Entry 9OPB (electron microscopy, 3.60 A resolution); this record covers chains Q and R of the 10 polymer chains in the assembly.

== Chain Q (and R) ==
Name: Capsid portal protein
From: Human alphaherpesvirus 1 strain KOS
Notes: chain R of this document is another copy of the same molecule, construct and numbering; everything in this record applies to it too
UniProt: H9E912 (H9E912_HHV1); residues -303 to 372 here correspond to UniProt positions 1-676 (UniProt number = residue number + 304)
Sequence (676 residues; numbered -303 to 372; the number before each row is that of its first residue; numbers below 1 keep their minus sign (Met-303 is residue -303)):
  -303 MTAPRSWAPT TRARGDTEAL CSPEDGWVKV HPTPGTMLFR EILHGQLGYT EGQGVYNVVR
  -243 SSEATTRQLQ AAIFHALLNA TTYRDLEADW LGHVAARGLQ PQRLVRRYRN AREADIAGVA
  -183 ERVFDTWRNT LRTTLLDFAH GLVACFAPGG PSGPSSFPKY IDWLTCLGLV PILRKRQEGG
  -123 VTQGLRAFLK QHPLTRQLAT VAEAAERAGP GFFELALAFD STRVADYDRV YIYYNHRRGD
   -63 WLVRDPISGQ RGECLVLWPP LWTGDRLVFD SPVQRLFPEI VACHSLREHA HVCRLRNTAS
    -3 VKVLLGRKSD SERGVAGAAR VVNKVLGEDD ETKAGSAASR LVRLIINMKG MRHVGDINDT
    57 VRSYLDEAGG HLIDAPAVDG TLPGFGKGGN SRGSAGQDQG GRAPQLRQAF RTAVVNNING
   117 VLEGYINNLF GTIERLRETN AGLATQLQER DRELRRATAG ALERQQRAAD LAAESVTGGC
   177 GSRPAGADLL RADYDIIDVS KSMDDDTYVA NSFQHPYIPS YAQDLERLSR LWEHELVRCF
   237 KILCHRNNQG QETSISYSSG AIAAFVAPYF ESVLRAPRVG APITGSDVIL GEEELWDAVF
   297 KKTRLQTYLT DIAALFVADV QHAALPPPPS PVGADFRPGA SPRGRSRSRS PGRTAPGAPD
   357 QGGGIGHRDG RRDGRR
Unresolved in the structure: -303 to 32, 45-51, 63-102, 155-372 (chain R: -303 to 49, 66-104, 170-372)
Differences from the reference sequence: conflict Ser59 (Ala363 in H9E912)

== How chain Q and chain R interact ==
Residue-residue contacts - 42 pairs, chain Q then chain R:
  Asp55(Q) with Asn123(R)
  Arg58(Q) with Glu119(R), salt bridge; Ile122(R); Asn123(R), hydrogen bond
  Asp62(Q) with Asn112(R); Asn115(R); Gly116(R), hydrogen bond (side chain-backbone)
  Gln104(Q) with Ala105(R)
  Arg107(Q) with Thr108(R); Asn112(R)
  Thr108(Q) with Thr108(R), hydrogen bond
  Val111(Q) with Val111(R), hydrophobic
  Asn115(Q) with Val111(R); Asn115(R); Leu118(R)
  Leu118(Q) with Asn115(R)
  Ile122(Q) with Leu118(R), hydrophobic; Ile122(R), hydrophobic
  Leu125(Q) with Leu125(R), hydrophobic
  Phe126(Q) with Tyr121(R), hydrophobic
  Ile129(Q) with Leu125(R), hydrophobic; Thr128(R); Ile129(R), hydrophobic; Leu132(R)
  Leu132(Q) with Leu132(R), hydrophobic
  Arg133(Q) with Leu132(R)
  Thr135(Q) with Asn136(R)
  Asn136(Q) with Thr135(R); Asn136(R), hydrogen bond (side chain-backbone); Leu139(R)
  Leu139(Q) with Asn136(R); Ala140(R); Leu143(R), hydrophobic
  Ala140(Q) with Leu139(R)
  Gln142(Q) with Leu143(R)
  Leu143(Q) with Leu139(R), hydrophobic; Gln142(R); Leu143(R), hydrophobic; Arg146(R)
  Arg146(Q) with Leu150(R)
  Asp147(Q) with Arg146(R), salt bridge
  Leu150(Q) with Leu150(R), hydrophobic
Other interface residues (no listed pair), chain Q (27 interface residues in all): Ile114, Tyr121, Ala153
Other interface residues (no listed pair), chain R (26 interface residues in all): Ile114, Phe126, Glu149

== Summary ==
27 residues of chain Q face 26 of chain R across their interface; the contacts include 4 hydrogen bonds and 2
salt bridges. Polar pairs include Arg58(Q)-Glu119(R), Asp147(Q)-Arg146(R) and Arg58(Q)-Asn123(R).
Both chains are Capsid portal protein (Human alphaherpesvirus 1 strain KOS). Entry 9OPB (Herpes simplex virus
type 1 (HSV-1) D-capsid pUL6 portal protein turrets, decamer) was determined by electron microscopy, deposited
together with 9OP4, 9OPV, 9OP5, 9OP8 and 9OPC.
